2E7J - chains A and B; structure by X-ray diffraction, 2.40 A resolution.

[Chain A (and B)]
Protein: Sep-tRNA:Cys-tRNA synthase
Organism: Archaeoglobus fulgidus
Notes: chain B of this document is another copy of the same molecule, construct and numbering; everything in this record applies to it too
UniProtKB: O30207 (Y028_ARCFU); residues 1-371 here = UniProt positions 1-371
Chain sequence (371 residues; row label = number of the first residue in the row):
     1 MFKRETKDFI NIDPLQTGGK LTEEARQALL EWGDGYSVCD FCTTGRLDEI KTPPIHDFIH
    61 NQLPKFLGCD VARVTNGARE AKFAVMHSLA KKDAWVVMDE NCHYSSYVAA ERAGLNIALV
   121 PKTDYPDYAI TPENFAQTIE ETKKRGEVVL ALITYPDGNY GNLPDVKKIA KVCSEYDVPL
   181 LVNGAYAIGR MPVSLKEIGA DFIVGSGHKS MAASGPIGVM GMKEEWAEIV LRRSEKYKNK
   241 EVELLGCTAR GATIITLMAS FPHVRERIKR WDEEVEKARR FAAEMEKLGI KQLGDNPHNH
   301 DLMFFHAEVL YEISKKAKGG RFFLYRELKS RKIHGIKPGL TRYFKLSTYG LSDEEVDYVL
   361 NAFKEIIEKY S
Not modelled in the structure: 1-7, 33-52
UniProt features mapped onto this chain:
  - binding site (pyridoxal 5'-phosphate): Ala78, Arg79, Asn183, Ser206 to His208
  - modified residue: Lys209 (N6-(pyridoxal phosphate)lysine)
Covalent attachments: pyridoxal phosphate (PLP) linked to Lys209
Small-molecule neighbours: pyridoxal phosphate (PLP): Gly77, Ala78, Arg79, Lys82, His103, Ser105, Gly158, Asn183, Ala185, Tyr186, Ser206, His208, Ile217

[Interface between chain A and chain B]
Contacting residue pairs - 59 pairs, chain A then chain B:
  Leu21(A) with Trp32(B), hydrophobic
  Arg26(A) with Leu30(B); Trp32(B), hydrogen bond (side chain-backbone)
  Leu29(A) with Leu29(B), hydrophobic
  Leu30(A) with Arg26(B); Leu30(B), hydrophobic
  Trp32(A) with Leu21(B), hydrophobic; Arg26(B), hydrogen bond (backbone-side chain); Ser214(B)
  Asn76(A) with Asn76(B); Glu80(B); Pro216(B)
  Arg79(A) with Leu245(B), hydrogen bond (side chain-backbone); Cys247(B)
  Glu80(A) with Asn76(B); Glu80(B); Leu245(B)
  Phe83(A) with Phe83(B), hydrophobic; Arg112(B)
  His87(A) with Arg112(B), hydrogen bond (side chain-backbone)
  Tyr104(A) with Tyr237(B); Lys240(B), hydrogen bond; Gly246(B)
  Tyr107(A) with Lys236(B); Tyr237(B), hydrophobic
  Val108(A) with Ser234(B); Val242(B), hydrophobic; Leu245(B), hydrophobic
  Ala109(A) with Leu245(B), hydrophobic
  Glu111(A) with Ser234(B), hydrogen bond; Glu235(B), hydrogen bond (side chain-backbone)
  Arg112(A) with Phe83(B); His87(B), hydrogen bond (backbone-side chain); Val242(B); Glu243(B), salt bridge; Leu245(B)
  Ser214(A) with Trp32(B)
  Pro216(A) with Asn76(B)
  Ser234(A) with Val108(B); Glu111(B), hydrogen bond
  Glu235(A) with Glu111(B), hydrogen bond (backbone-side chain)
  Lys236(A) with Tyr107(B)
  Tyr237(A) with Tyr104(B); Tyr107(B), hydrophobic
  Lys240(A) with Tyr104(B)
  Val242(A) with Val108(B), hydrophobic; Arg112(B)
  Glu243(A) with Arg112(B), salt bridge
  Leu245(A) with Arg79(B), hydrogen bond (backbone-side chain); Glu80(B); Phe83(B), hydrophobic; Tyr104(B); Val108(B), hydrophobic; Ala109(B), hydrophobic; Arg112(B)
  Gly246(A) with Arg79(B); Tyr104(B), hydrogen bond (backbone-side chain)
  Cys247(A) with Arg79(B)
  Thr253(A) with Pro216(B)
Other interface residues (no listed pair), chain A (35 interface residues in all): Ala84, Gly215, Glu241, Arg250, Gly251, Ala252
Other interface residues (no listed pair), chain B (38 interface residues in all): Gln16, Glu31, Ala84, Ser105, Gly215, Glu241, Arg250, Gly251, Ala252, Thr253

[Summary]
The interface between chain A and chain B involves 35 residues on one side and 38 on the other; the contacts
include 12 hydrogen bonds and 2 salt bridges. Polar pairs include Arg112(A)-Glu243(B), Arg26(A)-Trp32(B) and
Arg79(A)-Leu245(B). Covalently linked pyridoxal phosphate: at Lys209(A).
Both chains are Sep-tRNA:Cys-tRNA synthase (Archaeoglobus fulgidus). Entry 2E7J (Crystal Structure of
Sep-tRNA:Cys-tRNA Synthase from Archaeoglobus fulgidus) was determined by X-ray diffraction together with 2E7I
from the same study.
